PDB entry 6HV1 | X-ray diffraction, 2.55 A resolution | chains A and D of the 6 polymer chains in the assembly

Chain A (and D):
Name: DNA protection during starvation protein
From: Listeria innocua
Notes: EC 1.16.-.-; chain D of this document is another copy of the same molecule, construct and numbering; everything in this record applies to it too
UniProt: P80725 (DPS_LISIN); residues 2-157 here correspond to UniProt positions 1-156 (UniProt number = residue number - 1)
Sequence (156 residues; each row starts with the number of its first residue):
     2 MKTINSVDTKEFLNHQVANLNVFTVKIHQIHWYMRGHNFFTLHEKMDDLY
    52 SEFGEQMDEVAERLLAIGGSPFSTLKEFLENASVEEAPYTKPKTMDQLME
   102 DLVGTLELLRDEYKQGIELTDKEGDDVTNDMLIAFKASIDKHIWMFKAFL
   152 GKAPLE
Not modelled in the structure: 2-7
UniProt features mapped onto this chain:
  - binding site (Fe cation): His32, Asp59, Glu63

How chain A and chain D interact:
Pairs across the interface (62; chain A residue first):
  Asn22(A) - Leu76(D)
  Val23(A) - Leu76(D)  hydrophobic
  Val26(A) - Ser74(D)
  Val26(A) - Thr75(D)
  Val26(A) - Leu76(D)  hydrophobic
  Val26(A) - Phe79(D)  hydrophobic
  His29(A) - Met58(D)
  His29(A) - Asp59(D)
  Gln30(A) - Ser74(D)  hydrogen bond
  Gln30(A) - Thr75(D)
  His32(A) - Asp59(D)  salt bridge
  His32(A) - Glu63(D)
  Trp33(A) - Met58(D)  hydrophobic
  Trp33(A) - Asp59(D)  hydrogen bond
  Trp33(A) - Ala62(D)
  Trp33(A) - Leu66(D)
  Trp33(A) - Pro72(D)  hydrophobic
  Trp33(A) - Phe73(D)
  Tyr34(A) - Ser71(D)
  Tyr34(A) - Pro72(D)  hydrogen bond (side chain-backbone)
  Tyr34(A) - Ser74(D)
  Met58(A) - His29(D)
  Met58(A) - Trp33(D)  hydrophobic
  Asp59(A) - His29(D)  salt bridge
  Asp59(A) - His32(D)
  Asp59(A) - Trp33(D)
  Ala62(A) - Trp33(D)  hydrophobic
  Glu63(A) - His32(D)
  Leu66(A) - Trp33(D)
  Ser71(A) - Tyr34(D)
  Pro72(A) - Trp33(D)  hydrophobic
  Pro72(A) - Tyr34(D)  hydrogen bond (backbone-side chain)
  Phe73(A) - Trp33(D)
  Ser74(A) - Val26(D)
  Ser74(A) - Gln30(D)  hydrogen bond
  Ser74(A) - Tyr34(D)
  Ser74(A) - Tyr90(D)
  Thr75(A) - Val26(D)
  Thr75(A) - Gln30(D)
  Thr75(A) - Glu87(D)
  Thr75(A) - Ala88(D)
  Thr75(A) - Pro89(D)
  Leu76(A) - Val23(D)  hydrophobic
  Leu76(A) - Val26(D)  hydrophobic
  Leu76(A) - Leu76(D)
  Leu76(A) - Phe79(D)  hydrophobic
  Leu76(A) - Leu80(D)  hydrophobic
  Leu76(A) - Glu87(D)  hydrogen bond (backbone-side chain)
  Lys77(A) - Leu80(D)
  Lys77(A) - Glu87(D)  hydrogen bond (backbone-side chain)
  Glu78(A) - Pro89(D)
  Phe79(A) - Val26(D)  hydrophobic
  Phe79(A) - Leu76(D)  hydrophobic
  Leu80(A) - Leu76(D)  hydrophobic
  Leu80(A) - Lys77(D)
  Leu80(A) - Leu80(D)  hydrophobic
  Glu87(A) - Thr75(D)
  Glu87(A) - Leu76(D)  hydrogen bond (side chain-backbone)
  Glu87(A) - Lys77(D)  hydrogen bond (side chain-backbone)
  Ala88(A) - Thr75(D)
  Pro89(A) - Thr75(D)
  Pro89(A) - Glu78(D)
Interface residues without a listed pair, chain A (30 interface residues in all): Val18, His44, Tyr51, Tyr90
Interface residues without a listed pair, chain D (30 interface residues in all): Asn22, His44, Asp48, Tyr51

Overview:
Chain A and chain D each contribute 30 residues to their interface; the contacts include 9 hydrogen bonds and
2 salt bridges. Polar pairs include His32(A)-Asp59(D), Asp59(A)-His29(D) and Gln30(A)-Ser74(D). UniProt lists
3 Fe cation-binding residues on chain A.
Chain A and chain D are both DNA protection during starvation protein (Listeria innocua); the structure, The
apo structure of Dps from Listeria innocua before soaking experiments with Zn, Co and La, was determined by
X-ray diffraction (same publication as 6SEV, 6HUI, 6HVQ and 6HX2).
